Entry 4DJV (X-ray diffraction, 1.73 A resolution); this record covers chain A.

# Chain A
Protein: Beta-secretase 1
Organism: Homo sapiens
Notes: EC 3.4.23.46
Reference sequence: P56817 (BACE1_HUMAN); residues 41-454 here = UniProt positions 41-454
Amino-acid sequence (414 residues; row label = number of the first residue in the row):
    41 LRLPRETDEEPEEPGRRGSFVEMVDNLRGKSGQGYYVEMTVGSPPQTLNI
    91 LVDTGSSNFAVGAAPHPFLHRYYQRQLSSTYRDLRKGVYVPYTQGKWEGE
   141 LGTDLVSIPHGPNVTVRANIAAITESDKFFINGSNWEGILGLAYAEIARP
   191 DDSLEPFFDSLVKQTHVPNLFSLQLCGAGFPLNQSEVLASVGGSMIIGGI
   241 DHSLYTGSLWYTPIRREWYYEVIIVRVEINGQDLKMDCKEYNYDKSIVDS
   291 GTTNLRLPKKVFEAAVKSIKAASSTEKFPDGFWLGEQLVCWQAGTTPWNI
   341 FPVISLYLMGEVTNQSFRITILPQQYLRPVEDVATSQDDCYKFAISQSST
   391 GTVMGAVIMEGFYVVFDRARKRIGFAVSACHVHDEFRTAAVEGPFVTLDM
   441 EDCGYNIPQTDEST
Unresolved in the structure: 41-57, 448-454
Disulfides: Cys216-Cys420, Cys278-Cys443, Cys330-Cys380
Ligand contacts: 2-imino-5- (0KM; (2E,5R)-2-imino-5-(3'-methoxybiphenyl-3-yl)-3-methyl-5-phenylimidazolidin-4-one): Ser71, Gly72, Gln73, Gly74, Leu91, Asp93, Gly95, Ser96, Val130, Tyr132, Trp137, Phe169, Ile171, Trp176, Ile179, Asp289, Ser290, Gly291, Thr292, Thr293, Ala396
Swiss-Prot annotation at these positions:
  - active site: Asp93, Asp289
  - modified residue (N6-acetyllysine): Lys126, Lys275, Lys279, Lys285, Lys299, Lys300, Lys307
  - glycosylation (N-linked (GlcNAc...) asparagine): Asn153, Asn172, Asn223, Asn354

# Overview
Ligands of chain A: 2-imino-5-. UniProt lists active-site residues Asp93 and Asp289.
Chain A is Beta-secretase 1 (Homo sapiens); the structure, Structure of BACE Bound to
2-imino-5-(3'-methoxy-[1,1'-biphenyl]-3-yl)-3-methyl-5-phenylimidazolidin-4-one, was determined by X-ray
diffraction (same publication as 4DJU, 4DJW, 4DJX and 4DJY).
